Entry 4U7B (X-ray diffraction, 3.09 A resolution); this record covers chains F and B of the 6 polymer chains in the assembly.

Chain F:
Molecule: 31-nt DNA strand
Sequence (31 nucleotides; row label = number of the first residue in the row):
    29 AAACGACATT TCATACTTGT ACACCTGATA G

Chain B:
Protein: Mariner Mos1 transposase
From: Drosophila mauritiana
Notes: EC 3.1.-.-
UniProt: Q7JQ07 (MOS1T_DROMA); numbering as in UniProt (aligned over 4-345)
Chain sequence (342 residues; row label = number of the first residue in the row):
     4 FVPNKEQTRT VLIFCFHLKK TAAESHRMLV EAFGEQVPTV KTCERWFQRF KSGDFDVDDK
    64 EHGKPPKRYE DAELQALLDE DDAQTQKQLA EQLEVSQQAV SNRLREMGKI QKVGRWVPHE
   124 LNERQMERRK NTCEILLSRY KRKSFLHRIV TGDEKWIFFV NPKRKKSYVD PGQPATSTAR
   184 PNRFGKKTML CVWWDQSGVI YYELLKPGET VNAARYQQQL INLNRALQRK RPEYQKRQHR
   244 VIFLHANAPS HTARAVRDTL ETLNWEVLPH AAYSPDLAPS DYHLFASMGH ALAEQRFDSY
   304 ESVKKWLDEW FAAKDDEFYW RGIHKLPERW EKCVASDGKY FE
Construct notes: conflict Thr45 (Lys in Q7JQ07), Asn164 (Ser in Q7JQ07), Pro210 (Arg in Q7JQ07), Ala216 (Thr in Q7JQ07), Ala249 (Asp in Q7JQ07), Phe344 (Leu in Q7JQ07)
Swiss-Prot annotation at these positions:
  - DNA-binding region (H-T-H motif): Thr24 to Ser55, Gln89 to Met110
  - region: Ile113 to Asn125 (Linker)
  - binding site (Mg(2+)): Asp156, Asp284
  - site: Arg48 (Important for base-specific DNA-binding), Gln100 (Important for base-specific DNA-binding), Arg118 (Important for base-specific DNA-binding), Arg186 (Critical for target DNA recognition), His293 (Important for base-specific DNA-binding)
  - mutagenesis: Arg48 (R48Q: Loss of DNA binding; when associated with R-100), Gln100 (Q100R: Loss of DNA binding; when associated with Q-48), Arg118 (R118A: Reduces rate of second strand cleavage; when associated with A-216), Trp119 (W119P: Alters cleavage sites in second strand cleavage), Arg186 (R186A: No effect on second strand cleavage. Strongly reduced strand transfer activity), Asp284 (D284A: Loss of catalytic activity)
Cystine bridges: Cys136-Cys336
What the authors report for this chain:
  - catalytic residues: Asp156, Asp284 (citing earlier work)
  - binding site for the 31-nt DNA strand (chain F): Pro121, His122, Tyr276, Pro278
  - specificity-determining residues: Pro121

How chain F and chain B interact:
Contacting residue pairs (39; chain F residue first):
  DA30(F) with Ala26(B), phosphate contact; Arg30(B), salt bridge to the phosphate
  DA31(F) with Thr24(B), phosphate contact; Ala25(B), hydrogen bond to the phosphate; Ala26(B), hydrogen bond to the phosphate; Glu47(B), sugar contact
  DC32(F) with Lys44(B), base contact; Glu47(B), base contact; Gln51(B), phosphate contact
  DG33(F) with Lys44(B), hydrogen bond to the base
  DA34(F) with Lys44(B), base contact; Arg48(B), base contact
  DT39(F) with His65(B), hydrogen bond to the base
  DC40(F) with Lys8(B), salt bridge to the phosphate; His65(B), hydrogen bond to the base
  DA41(F) with Gly66(B), base contact
  DT42(F) with Lys67(B), phosphate contact; Pro68(B), base contact
  DA43(F) with Lys67(B), salt bridge to the phosphate; Pro68(B), sugar contact; Lys70(B), phosphate contact; Arg71(B), phosphate contact
  DC44(F) with Lys70(B), phosphate contact; Arg71(B), hydrogen bond to the phosphate; Tyr72(B), phosphate contact; Val98(B), phosphate contact; Arg106(B), salt bridge to the phosphate
  DT45(F) with Val98(B), phosphate contact; Ser99(B), hydrogen bond to the phosphate; Ala102(B), phosphate contact
  DT46(F) with Ser99(B), base contact; Gln101(B), base contact
  DG47(F) with Gln101(B), hydrogen bond to the base
  DA51(F) with Pro174(B), phosphate contact; Gly175(B), hydrogen bond to the phosphate
  DC53(F) with Arg167(B), salt bridge to the phosphate
  DA56(F) with Arg183(B), base contact
  DA58(F) with Phe187(B), base contact
  DG59(F) with Phe187(B), base contact
Also at the interface, not in a pair above, chain F (25 interface residues in all): DA29, DC35, DT48, DC50, DC52, DT57
Also at the interface, not in a pair above, chain B (28 interface residues in all): Pro69, Glu97

In short:
The interface between chain F and chain B involves 25 residues on one side and 28 on the other; the contacts
include 9 hydrogen bonds and 5 salt bridges. Polar pairs include DG33(F)-Lys44(B), DT39(F)-His65(B) and
DC40(F)-His65(B). From the paper: catalytic residues Asp156(B) and Asp284(B); a binding site for the 31-nt DNA
strand (chain F) at Pro121(B), His122(B) and Tyr276(B) among others.
Chain F is a 31-nt DNA strand and chain B is Mariner Mos1 transposase (Drosophila mauritiana); the structure,
Crystal structure of a pre-cleavage Mos1 transpososome, was determined by X-ray diffraction.
